6V93 - chains A and T of the 7 polymer chains in the assembly; structure by electron microscopy, 3.10 A resolution.

# Chain A
Molecule: DNA polymerase zeta catalytic subunit
From: Saccharomyces cerevisiae (strain ATCC 204508 / S288c)
Notes: EC 2.7.7.7
Reference sequence: P14284 (DPOZ_YEAST); numbering as in UniProt (aligned over 1-1504)
Amino-acid sequence (1538 residues; row label = number of the first residue in the row; numbers below 1 keep their minus sign (Met-33 is residue -33)):
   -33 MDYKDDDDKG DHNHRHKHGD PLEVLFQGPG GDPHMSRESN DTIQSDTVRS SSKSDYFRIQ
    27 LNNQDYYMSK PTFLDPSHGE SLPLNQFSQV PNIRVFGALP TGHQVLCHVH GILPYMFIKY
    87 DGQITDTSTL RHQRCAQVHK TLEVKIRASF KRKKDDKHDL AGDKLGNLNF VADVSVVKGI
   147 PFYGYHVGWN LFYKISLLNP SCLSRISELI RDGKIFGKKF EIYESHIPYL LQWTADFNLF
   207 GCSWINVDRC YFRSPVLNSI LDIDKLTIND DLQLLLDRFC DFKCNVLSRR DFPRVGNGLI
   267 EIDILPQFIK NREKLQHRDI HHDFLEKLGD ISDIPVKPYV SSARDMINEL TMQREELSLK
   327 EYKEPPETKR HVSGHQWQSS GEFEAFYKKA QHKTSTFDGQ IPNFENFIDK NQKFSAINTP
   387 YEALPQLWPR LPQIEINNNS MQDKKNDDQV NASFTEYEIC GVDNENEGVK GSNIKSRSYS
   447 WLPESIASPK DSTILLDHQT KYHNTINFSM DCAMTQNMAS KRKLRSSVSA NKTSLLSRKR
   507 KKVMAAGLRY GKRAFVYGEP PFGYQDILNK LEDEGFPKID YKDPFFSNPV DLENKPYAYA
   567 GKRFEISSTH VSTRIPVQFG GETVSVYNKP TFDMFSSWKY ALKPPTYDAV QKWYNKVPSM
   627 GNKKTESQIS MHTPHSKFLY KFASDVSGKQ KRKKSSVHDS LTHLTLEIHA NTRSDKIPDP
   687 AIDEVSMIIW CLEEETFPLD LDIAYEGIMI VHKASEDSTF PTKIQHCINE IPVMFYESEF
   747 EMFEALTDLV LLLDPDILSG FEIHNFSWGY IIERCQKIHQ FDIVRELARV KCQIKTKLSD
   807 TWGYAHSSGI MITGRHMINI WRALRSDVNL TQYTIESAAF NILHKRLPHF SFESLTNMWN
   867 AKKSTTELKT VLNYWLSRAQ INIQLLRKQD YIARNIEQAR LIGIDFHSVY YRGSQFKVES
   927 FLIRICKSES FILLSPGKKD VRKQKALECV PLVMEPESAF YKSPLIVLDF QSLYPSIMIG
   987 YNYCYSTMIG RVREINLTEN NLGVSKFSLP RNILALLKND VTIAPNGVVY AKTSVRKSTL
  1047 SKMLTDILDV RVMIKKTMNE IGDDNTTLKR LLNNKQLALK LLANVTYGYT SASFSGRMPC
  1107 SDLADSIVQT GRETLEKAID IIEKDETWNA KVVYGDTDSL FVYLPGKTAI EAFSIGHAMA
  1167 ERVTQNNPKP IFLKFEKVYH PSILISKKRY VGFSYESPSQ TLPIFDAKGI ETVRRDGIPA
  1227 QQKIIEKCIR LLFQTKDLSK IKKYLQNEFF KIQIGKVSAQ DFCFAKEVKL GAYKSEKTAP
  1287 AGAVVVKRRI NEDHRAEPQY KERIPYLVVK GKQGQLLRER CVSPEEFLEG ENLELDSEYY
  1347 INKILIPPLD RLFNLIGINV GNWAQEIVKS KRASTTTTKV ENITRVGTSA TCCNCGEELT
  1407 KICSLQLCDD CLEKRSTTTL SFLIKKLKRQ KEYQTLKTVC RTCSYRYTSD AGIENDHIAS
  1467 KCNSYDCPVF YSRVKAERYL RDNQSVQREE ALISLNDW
Unresolved in the structure: -33 to 19, 118-129, 295-301, 363-364, 401-511, 625-661, 721-722, 799-804, 1373-1418, 1502-1504
Construct notes: initiating methionine (-33); expression tag (-32 to 0)
Bound ions: Ca2+ site 1: Asp975, Phe976, Asp1144 (together with 2'-deoxycytidine-5'-triphosphate); Ca2+ site 2: Asp1144, Ser1145; 4Fe-4S cluster Fe: Cys1446, Cys1449, Cys1468, Cys1473
Small-molecule neighbours:
  - 2'-deoxycytidine-5'-triphosphate (DCP): Asp975, Phe976, Gln977, Ser978, Leu979, Tyr980, Pro981, Arg1057, Lys1086, Leu1087, Asn1090, Tyr1093, Asp1144
  - 4Fe-4S cluster (SF4): Arg852, Leu853, Pro854, Cys1446, Cys1449, Cys1468, Ser1470, Cys1473, Val1475, Phe1476, Arg1479
UniProt features mapped onto this chain:
  - zinc finger: Cys1398 to Cys1417 (CysA-type)
  - motif: Cys1446 to Cys1473 (CysB motif)
  - binding site (Zn(2+)): Cys1398, Cys1401, Cys1414, Cys1417
  - binding site ([4Fe-4S] cluster): Cys1446, Cys1449, Cys1468, Cys1473
From the paper describing this entry:
  - catalytic residues: Asp975, Asp1144
  - binding site for the 30-nt DNA strand (chain T): Leu1087, Asn1090, Val1091, Tyr1093, Gly1094
  - binding site for 2'-deoxycytidine-5'-triphosphate: Tyr980

# Chain T
Molecule: 30-nt DNA strand
Sequence (30 nucleotides; numbered 0 to 29; the number before each row is that of its first residue; numbering starts at 0):
     0 TAATGGTAGG GGAGGGAATC CCTCCCCTAC
Unresolved in the structure: 0, 16-29

# Interface between chain A and chain T
Residue-residue contacts (39; chain A residue first):
  Asp806(A) - DA1(T)  sugar contact
  Trp808(A) - DA1(T)  base contact
  Trp808(A) - DA2(T)  base contact
  Trp808(A) - DT3(T)  sugar contact
  Arg918(A) - DA2(T)  hydrogen bond to the phosphate
  Arg918(A) - DT3(T)  salt bridge to the phosphate
  Gly919(A) - DT3(T)  hydrogen bond to the phosphate
  Gly919(A) - DG4(T)  phosphate contact
  Ser920(A) - DG4(T)  hydrogen bond to the phosphate
  Gln921(A) - DG4(T)  hydrogen bond to the phosphate
  Leu953(A) - DG5(T)  phosphate contact
  Leu953(A) - DT6(T)  phosphate contact
  Val956(A) - DA7(T)  phosphate contact
  Leu1087(A) - DG4(T)  base contact
  Asn1090(A) - DG4(T)  hydrogen bond to the base
  Val1091(A) - DG4(T)  base contact
  Tyr1093(A) - DG4(T)  base contact
  Gly1094(A) - DG4(T)  base contact
  Ser1099(A) - DG5(T)  sugar contact
  Ser1099(A) - DT6(T)  phosphate contact
  Phe1100(A) - DG4(T)  phosphate contact
  Phe1100(A) - DG5(T)  phosphate contact
  Ser1101(A) - DT3(T)  base contact
  Ser1101(A) - DG5(T)  phosphate contact
  Arg1103(A) - DT3(T)  salt bridge to the phosphate
  Ser1192(A) - DG9(T)  sugar contact
  Lys1193(A) - DG8(T)  salt bridge to the phosphate
  Lys1194(A) - DA7(T)  base contact
  Arg1195(A) - DG9(T)  sugar contact
  Arg1220(A) - DG9(T)  base contact
  Leu1322(A) - DG13(T)  phosphate contact
  Leu1322(A) - DG14(T)  phosphate contact
  Leu1323(A) - DG13(T)  hydrogen bond to the phosphate
  Arg1324(A) - DG13(T)  hydrogen bond to the phosphate
  Tyr1345(A) - DA12(T)  phosphate contact
  Lys1349(A) - DA12(T)  phosphate contact
  Pro1353(A) - DG11(T)  phosphate contact
  Arg1357(A) - DG10(T)  salt bridge to the phosphate
  Arg1357(A) - DG11(T)  salt bridge to the phosphate
Interface residues without a listed pair, chain A (36 interface residues in all): Ser805, Thr807, Tyr917, Pro957, Val959, Ala1098, Lys1283

# Summary
Chain A and chain T form an interface of 36 and 14 residues respectively, with 7 hydrogen bonds and 5 salt
bridges. Among the polar pairs are Asn1090(A)-DG4(T), Arg918(A)-DA2(T) and Gly919(A)-DT3(T). From the paper:
catalytic residues Asp975(A) and Asp1144(A); a binding site for the 30-nt DNA strand (chain T) at Leu1087(A),
Asn1090(A) and Val1091(A) among others.
Here chain A is DNA polymerase zeta catalytic subunit (Saccharomyces cerevisiae (strain ATCC 204508 / S288c))
and chain T is a 30-nt DNA strand. Entry 6V93 (Structure of DNA Polymerase Zeta/DNA/dNTP Ternary Complex) was
determined by electron microscopy (same publication as 6V8P).
